PDB entry 9BTW | electron microscopy, 3.00 A resolution | chains E and R of the 7 polymer chains in the assembly

# Chain E
Protein: Receptor activity-modifying protein 3
Organism: Homo sapiens
Reference sequence: O60896 (RAMP3_HUMAN); residue numbers follow UniProt; this construct covers 24-148
Amino-acid sequence (149 residues; each row starts with the number of its first residue; numbering starts at 0):
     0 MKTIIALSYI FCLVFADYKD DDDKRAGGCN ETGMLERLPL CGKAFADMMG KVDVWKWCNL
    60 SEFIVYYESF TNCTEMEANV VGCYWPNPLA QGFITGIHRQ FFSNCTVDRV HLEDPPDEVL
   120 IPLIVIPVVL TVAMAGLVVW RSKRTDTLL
Not modelled in the structure: 0-29, 144-148
Cystine bridges: C40-C72, C57-C104
Construct notes: expression tag (0-23)

# Chain R
Protein: Calcitonin receptor
Organism: Homo sapiens
Reference sequence: P30988 (CALCR_HUMAN); residues 25-474 here = UniProt positions 25-474
Amino-acid sequence (462 residues; row label = number of the first residue in the row):
    22 GPAAFSNQTY PTIEPKPFLY VVGRKKMMDA QYKCYDRMQQ LPAYQGEGPY CNRTWDGWLC
    82 WDDTPAGVLS YQFCPDYFPD FDPSEKVTKY CDEKGVWFKH PENNRTWSNY TMCNAFTPEK
   142 LKNAYVLYYL AIVGHSLSIF TLVISLGIFV FFRSLGCQRV TLHKNMFLTY ILNSMIIIIH
   202 LVEVVPNGEL VRRDPVSCKI LHFFHQYMMA CNYFWMLCEG IYLHTLIVVA VFTEKQRLRW
   262 YYLLGWGFPL VPTTIHAITR AVYFNDNCWL SVETHLLYII HGPVMAALVV NFFFLLNIVR
   322 VLVTKMRETH EAESHMYLKA VKATMILVPL LGIQFVVFPW RPSNKMLGKI YDYVMHSLIH
   382 FQGFFVATIY CFCNNEVQTT VKRQWAQFKI QWNQRWGRRP SNRSARAAAA AAEAGDIPIY
   442 ICHQELRNEP ANNQGEESAE IIPLNIIEQE SSAPAGLEVL FQ
Not modelled in the structure: 22-40, 410-483
Cystine bridges: C55-C81, C95-C134, C219-C289
Covalent attachments: N-acetylglucosamine (NAG) linked to N73, N130
Construct notes: expression tag (22-24, 475-483)

# How chain E and chain R interact
Contacting residue pairs (35):
  P85(E) - W76(R)
  H110(E) - Y284(R)
  L111(E) - F285(R)  hydrophobic
  L111(E) - N286(R)
  L111(E) - D287(R)
  E112(E) - Y284(R)
  E112(E) - F285(R)
  D113(E) - T295(R)
  D113(E) - H296(R)  hydrogen bond (side chain-backbone)
  D113(E) - L297(R)
  P114(E) - L297(R)  hydrophobic
  L119(E) - L297(R)  hydrophobic
  L122(E) - I276(R)  hydrophobic
  L122(E) - I300(R)
  I123(E) - H296(R)
  I123(E) - Y299(R)
  I123(E) - I300(R)  hydrophobic
  P126(E) - P304(R)  hydrophobic
  V127(E) - G303(R)
  V127(E) - P304(R)
  V127(E) - A307(R)  hydrophobic
  L129(E) - F269(R)  hydrophobic
  T130(E) - F235(R)
  T130(E) - F269(R)
  T130(E) - P304(R)
  M133(E) - L264(R)  hydrophobic
  M133(E) - L265(R)  hydrophobic
  M133(E) - F269(R)  hydrophobic
  V137(E) - Y262(R)  hydrophobic
  V138(E) - I242(R)  hydrophobic
  R140(E) - W261(R)  hydrogen bond (backbone-side chain)
  S141(E) - Q257(R)
  S141(E) - R258(R)
  S141(E) - Y262(R)  hydrogen bond
  R143(E) - R258(R)  hydrogen bond (backbone-side chain)
Also at the interface, not in a pair above, chain E (22 interface residues in all): W84, V131, A134
Also at the interface, not in a pair above, chain R (26 interface residues in all): D77, T280, E294

# In short
The interface between chain E and chain R involves 22 residues on one side and 26 on the other, with 4
hydrogen bonds. Among the polar pairs are D113(E)-H296(R), R140(E)-W261(R) and S141(E)-Y262(R).
N-acetylglucosamine is covalently linked to N73(R) and N130(R).
Here chain E is Receptor activity-modifying protein 3 and chain R is Calcitonin receptor, both from Homo
sapiens. Entry 9BTW (Human Amylin3 Receptor in complex with Gs and cagrilintide) was determined by electron
microscopy together with 9BLB, 9BLC, 9BLW, 9BP3, 9BQ3, 9BUB and 3 further entries from the same study.
